PDB entry 7VZ4 | electron microscopy, 1.89 A resolution | chains H and J of the 10 polymer chains in the assembly

# Chain H
Molecule: Histone H2B type 1-J
Organism: Homo sapiens
UniProt: P06899 (H2B1J_HUMAN); residues 1-125 here correspond to UniProt positions 2-126 (UniProt number = residue number + 1)
Sequence (129 residues; numbered -3 to 125; the number before each row is that of its first residue; numbers below 1 keep their minus sign (Gly-3 is residue -3)):
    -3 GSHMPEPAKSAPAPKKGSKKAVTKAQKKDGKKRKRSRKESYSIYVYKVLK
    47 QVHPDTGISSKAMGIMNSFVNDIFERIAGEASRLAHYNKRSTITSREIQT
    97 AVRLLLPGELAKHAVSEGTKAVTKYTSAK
Not modelled in the structure: -3 to 31, 125
Differences from the reference sequence: expression tag (-3 to 0)
UniProt features mapped onto this chain:
  - modified residue: Pro1 (N-acetylproline), Glu2 (ADP-ribosyl glutamic acid), Lys5 (N6-(2-hydroxyisobutyryl)lysine), Ser6 (ADP-ribosylserine), Lys11 (N6-(beta-hydroxybutyryl)lysine), Lys12 (N6-(2-hydroxyisobutyryl)lysine), Ser14 (Phosphoserine), Lys15 (N6-acetyllysine), Lys16 (N6-(beta-hydroxybutyryl)lysine), Lys20 (N6-(2-hydroxyisobutyryl)lysine), Lys23 (N6-(2-hydroxyisobutyryl)lysine), Lys24 (N6-(2-hydroxyisobutyryl)lysine), Lys34 (N6-(2-hydroxyisobutyryl)lysine), Glu35 (PolyADP-ribosyl glutamic acid), Ser36 (Phosphoserine), Lys43 (N6-(2-hydroxyisobutyryl)lysine), Lys46 (N6-(2-hydroxyisobutyryl)lysine), Lys57 (N6,N6-dimethyllysine), Arg79 (Dimethylated arginine), Lys85 (N6,N6,N6-trimethyllysine) and 6 more in UniProt
  - glycosylation: Ser112 (O-linked (GlcNAc) serine)
  - cross-link (Glycyl lysine isopeptide (Lys-Gly)): Lys5 (interchain with G-Cter in SUMO2), Lys20 (interchain with G-Cter in SUMO2), Lys34 (interchain with G-Cter in ubiquitin), Lys120 (interchain with G-Cter in ubiquitin)

# Chain J
Molecule: 145-nt DNA strand
Sequence (145 nucleotides; row label = number of the first residue in the row; numbers below 1 keep their minus sign (DA-72 is residue -72)):
   -72 ATCACAATCCCGGTGCCGAGGCCGCTCAATTGGTCGTAGACAGCTCTAGC
   -22 ACCGCTTAAACGCACGTACGGATTCCGTACGTGCGTTTAAGCGGTGCTAG
    28 AGCTGTCTACGACCAATTGAGCGGCCTCGGCACCGGGATTGTGAT

# How chain H and chain J interact
Pairs across the interface (16):
  Ser32(H) - DC30(J)  hydrogen bond to the phosphate
  Arg33(H) - DA-45(J)  sugar contact
  Glu35(H) - DA-45(J)  sugar contact
  Tyr42(H) - DG-53(J)  hydrogen bond to the phosphate
  Tyr42(H) - DG-52(J)  hydrogen bond to the phosphate
  Gly53(H) - DG-53(J)  phosphate contact
  Ile54(H) - DA-54(J)  sugar contact
  Ile54(H) - DG-53(J)  hydrogen bond to the phosphate
  Ser55(H) - DA-54(J)  phosphate contact
  Ser56(H) - DA-54(J)  hydrogen bond to the phosphate
  Arg86(H) - DG-34(J)  phosphate contact
  Arg86(H) - DA-33(J)  salt bridge to the phosphate
  Ser87(H) - DA-35(J)  hydrogen bond to the phosphate
  Ser87(H) - DG-34(J)  hydrogen bond to the phosphate
  Thr88(H) - DA-35(J)  phosphate contact
  Thr88(H) - DG-34(J)  hydrogen bond to the phosphate
Interface residues without a listed pair, chain H (12 interface residues in all): Lys85
Interface residues without a listed pair, chain J (9 interface residues in all): DC-46

# In short
Chain H and chain J form an interface of 12 and 9 residues respectively; the contacts include 8 hydrogen bonds
and 1 salt bridge. Polar pairs include Ser32(H)-DC30(J), Tyr42(H)-DG-53(J) and Tyr42(H)-DG-52(J).
Chain H is Histone H2B type 1-J (Homo sapiens) and chain J is a 145-nt DNA strand; the structure, Cryo-EM
structure of human nucleosome core particle composed of the Widom 601L DNA sequence, was determined by
electron microscopy.
